Entry 8F0S (electron microscopy, 3.10 A resolution); this record covers chains A and B.

# Chain A
Name: Sodium channel protein PaFPC1, Sodium channel protein type 9 subunit alpha chimera
Source organism: Homo sapiens
Notes: fragment: Chimeric construct of human Nav1.7 VSD4 and the NavPaS channel from American cockroach Periplaneta americana
UniProt: chimeric construct of D0E0C2, Q15858: residues 1-1155 from D0E0C2 (SCNA1_PERAM) positions 1-1155 (same numbers); residues 1156-1285 from Q15858 positions 1501-1630 (UniProt number = residue number + 345); residues 1286-1553 from D0E0C2 (SCNA1_PERAM) positions 1286-1553 (same numbers)
Amino-acid sequence (1608 residues; row label = number of the first residue in the row; numbers below 1 keep their minus sign (Met-54 is residue -54)):
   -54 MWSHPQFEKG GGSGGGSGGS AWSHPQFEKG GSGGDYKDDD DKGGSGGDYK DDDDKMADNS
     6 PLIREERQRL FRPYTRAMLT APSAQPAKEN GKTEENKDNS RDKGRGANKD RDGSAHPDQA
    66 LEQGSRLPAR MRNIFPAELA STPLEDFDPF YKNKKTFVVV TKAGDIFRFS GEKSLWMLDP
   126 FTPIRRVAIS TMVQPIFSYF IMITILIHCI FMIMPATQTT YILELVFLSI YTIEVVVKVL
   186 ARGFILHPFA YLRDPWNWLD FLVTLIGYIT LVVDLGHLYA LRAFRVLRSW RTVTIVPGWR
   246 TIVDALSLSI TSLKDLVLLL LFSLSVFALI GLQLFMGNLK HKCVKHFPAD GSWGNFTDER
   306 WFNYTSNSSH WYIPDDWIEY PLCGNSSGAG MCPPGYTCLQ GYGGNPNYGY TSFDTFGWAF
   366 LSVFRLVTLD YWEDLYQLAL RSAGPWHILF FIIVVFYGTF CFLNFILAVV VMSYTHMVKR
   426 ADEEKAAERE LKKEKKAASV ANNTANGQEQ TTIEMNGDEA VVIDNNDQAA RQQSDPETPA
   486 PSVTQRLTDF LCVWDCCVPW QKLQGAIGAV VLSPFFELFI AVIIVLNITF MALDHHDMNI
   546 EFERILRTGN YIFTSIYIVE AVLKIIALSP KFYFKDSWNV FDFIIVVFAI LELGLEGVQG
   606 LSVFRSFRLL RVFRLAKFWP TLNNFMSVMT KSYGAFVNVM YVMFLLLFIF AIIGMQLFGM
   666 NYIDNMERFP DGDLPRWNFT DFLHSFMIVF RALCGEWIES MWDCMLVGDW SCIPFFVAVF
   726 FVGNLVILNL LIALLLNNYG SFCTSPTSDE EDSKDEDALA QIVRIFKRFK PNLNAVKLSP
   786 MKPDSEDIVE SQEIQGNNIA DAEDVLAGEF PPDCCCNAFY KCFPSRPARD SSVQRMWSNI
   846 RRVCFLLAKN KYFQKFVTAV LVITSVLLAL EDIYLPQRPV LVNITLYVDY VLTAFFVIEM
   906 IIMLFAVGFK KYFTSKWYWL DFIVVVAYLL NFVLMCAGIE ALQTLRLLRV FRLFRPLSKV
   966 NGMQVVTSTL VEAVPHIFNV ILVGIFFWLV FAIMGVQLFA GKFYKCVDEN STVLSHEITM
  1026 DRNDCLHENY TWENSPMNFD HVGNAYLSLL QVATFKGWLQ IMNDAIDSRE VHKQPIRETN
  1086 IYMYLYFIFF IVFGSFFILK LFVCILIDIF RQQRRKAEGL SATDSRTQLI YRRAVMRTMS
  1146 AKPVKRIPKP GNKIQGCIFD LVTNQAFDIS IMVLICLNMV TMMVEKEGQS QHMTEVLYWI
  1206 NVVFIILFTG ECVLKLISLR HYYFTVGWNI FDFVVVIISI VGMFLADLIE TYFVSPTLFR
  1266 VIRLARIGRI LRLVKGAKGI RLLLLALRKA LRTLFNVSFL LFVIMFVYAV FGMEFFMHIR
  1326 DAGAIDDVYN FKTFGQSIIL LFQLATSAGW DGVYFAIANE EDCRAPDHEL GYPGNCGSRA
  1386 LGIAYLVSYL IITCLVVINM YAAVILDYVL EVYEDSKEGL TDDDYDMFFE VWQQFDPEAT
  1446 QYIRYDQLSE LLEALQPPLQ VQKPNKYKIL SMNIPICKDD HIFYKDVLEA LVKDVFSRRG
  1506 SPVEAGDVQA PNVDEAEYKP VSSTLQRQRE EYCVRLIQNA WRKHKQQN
Disordered / not traced: -54 to 128, 219-223, 431-514, 601-607, 746-841, 1155-1156, 1258-1259, 1438-1553
Cystine bridges: Cys328-Cys343, Cys709-Cys717, Cys1011-Cys1030, Cys1368-Cys1381
Covalent attachments: N-acetylglucosamine (NAG) linked to Asn312, Asn1015, Asn1028
Construct notes: initiating methionine (-54); expression tag (-53 to 0); conflict Ser270 (Phe in D0E0C2), Leu274 (Val in D0E0C2), Ile275 (Leu in D0E0C2), Leu279 (Ile in D0E0C2), Phe280 (Tyr in D0E0C2), Asn283 (Val in D0E0C2), Lys285 (Thr in D0E0C2), His286 (Gln in D0E0C2)
Residues lining bound ligands:
  - N-acetylglucosamine (NAG; 2-acetamido-2-deoxy-beta-D-glucopyranose): His1032, Glu1033, Asn1034
  - X80 (5-chloro-4-(cyclopentylmethoxy)-N-(4-{[(1S,2S)-2-(dimethylamino)cyclohexyl]amino}-2-fluorobenzene-1-sulfonyl)-2-fluorobenzamide): Tyr1203, Trp1204, Asn1206, Val1207, Ile1210, Ile1243, Ser1244, Val1246, Gly1247, Met1248, Ala1251, Asp1252, Ile1254, Ile1267, Arg1268, Ala1270, Arg1271, Arg1274
Curated features (UniProtKB/Swiss-Prot):
  - region: Gln1133 to Ala1146 (Linker region that may regulate channel inactivation)
  - binding site (saxitoxin): Glu378, Glu704, Trp1063, Asp1356
  - binding site (tetrodotoxin): Glu701, Glu704, Gly1062, Gly1354, Asp1356
  - site (Interacts with the spider Mu-diguetoxin-Dc1a): Asp539, Asp542, Met543, Arg549, Arg613, Gln1002, Arg1027, His1032
  - glycosylation (N-linked (GlcNAc...) asparagine): Asn300, Asn308, Asn312, Asn330, Asn683, Asn1015, Asn1028, Asn1034

# Chain B
Name: Beta-diguetoxin-Dc1a
Source organism: Diguetia canities
UniProt: P49126 (TXI92_DIGCA); residues 2-57 here correspond to UniProt positions 39-94 (UniProt number = residue number + 37)
Amino-acid sequence (71 residues; numbered -13 to 57; the number before each row is that of its first residue; numbers below 1 keep their minus sign (His-13 is residue -13)):
   -13 HHHHHHGENL YFQGSAKDGD VEGPAGCKKY DVECDSGECC QKQYLWYKWR PLDCRCLKSG
    47 FFSSKCVCRD V
Disordered / not traced: -13 to 12
Cystine bridges: Cys13-Cys26, Cys42-Cys52
Construct notes: expression tag (-13 to 1)
Curated features (UniProtKB/Swiss-Prot):
  - site (Interacts with insect Nav channel): Asp21, Tyr33, Arg41, Lys44, Phe48, Ser49, Asp56

# How chain A and chain B interact
Residue-residue contacts - 39 pairs, chain A then chain B:
  Met536(A) with Phe48(B), hydrophobic
  Asp539(A) with Lys44(B), salt bridge; Phe48(B)
  His540(A) with Lys44(B)
  His541(A) with Leu43(B); Lys44(B)
  Asp542(A) with Arg41(B), salt bridge; Cys42(B); Leu43(B); Arg55(B), salt bridge
  Met543(A) with Arg41(B), hydrogen bond (backbone-side chain); Cys42(B), hydrogen bond (backbone-backbone)
  Asn544(A) with Arg41(B)
  Ile545(A) with Ser22(B); Cys40(B); Cys52(B), hydrophobic
  Glu548(A) with Cys42(B), hydrogen bond; Ser50(B), hydrogen bond; Cys52(B)
  Arg610(A) with Phe47(B); Phe48(B), hydrogen bond (side chain-backbone); Ser49(B), hydrogen bond
  Ser611(A) with Phe47(B)
  Arg613(A) with Phe48(B)
  Leu614(A) with Phe48(B), hydrophobic
  Ile998(A) with Phe48(B), hydrophobic
  Gln1002(A) with Lys44(B), hydrogen bond; Gly46(B); Phe47(B); Phe48(B), hydrogen bond (side chain-backbone)
  Leu1003(A) with Phe47(B), hydrophobic
  Ala1005(A) with Lys44(B)
  Arg1027(A) with Tyr16(B), hydrogen bond; Trp32(B)
  Asn1028(A) with Trp32(B), hydrogen bond
  Leu1031(A) with Trp32(B), hydrophobic
  His1032(A) with Tyr33(B)
  Val1076(A) with Lys44(B)
  His1077(A) with Arg55(B), hydrogen bond
Also at the interface, not in a pair above, chain A (25 interface residues in all): Val608, Asn1034
Also at the interface, not in a pair above, chain B (19 interface residues in all): Cys20, Asp21, Asp56

# Overview
25 residues of chain A face 19 of chain B across their interface; the contacts include 11 hydrogen bonds and 3
salt bridges. Polar pairs include Asp539(A)-Lys44(B), Asp542(A)-Arg41(B) and Asp542(A)-Arg55(B). Chain A binds
N-acetylglucosamine and compound X80. Covalently linked N-acetylglucosamine: at Asn312(A), Asn1015(A) and
Asn1028(A).
Chain A is Sodium channel protein PaFPC1, Sodium channel protein type 9 subunit alpha chimera (Homo sapiens)
and chain B is Beta-diguetoxin-Dc1a (Diguetia canities); the structure, Structure of VSD4-NaV1.7-NaVPas
channel chimera bound to the hybrid inhibitor GNE-9296, was determined by electron microscopy together with
8F0P, 8F0Q and 8F0R from the same study.
